3EZR - chain A; structure by X-ray diffraction, 1.90 A resolution.

# Chain A
Protein: Cell division protein kinase 2
Source organism: Homo sapiens
Notes: EC 2.7.11.22
UniProt: P24941 (CDK2_HUMAN); residue numbers follow UniProt; this construct covers 1-298
Chain sequence (300 residues; row label = number of the first residue in the row; numbers below 1 keep their minus sign (Gly-1 is residue -1)):
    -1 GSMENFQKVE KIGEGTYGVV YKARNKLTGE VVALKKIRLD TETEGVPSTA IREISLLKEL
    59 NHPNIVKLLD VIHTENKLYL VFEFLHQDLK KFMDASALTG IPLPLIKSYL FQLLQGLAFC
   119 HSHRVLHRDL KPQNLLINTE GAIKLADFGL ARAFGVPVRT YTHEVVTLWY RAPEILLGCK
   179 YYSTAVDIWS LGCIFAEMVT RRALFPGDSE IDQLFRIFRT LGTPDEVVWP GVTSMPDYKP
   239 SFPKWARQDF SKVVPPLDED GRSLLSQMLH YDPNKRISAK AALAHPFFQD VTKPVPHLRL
Disordered / not traced: -1 to 0, 37-43, 147-164
Construct notes: expression tag (-1 to 0)
Residues lining bound ligands:
  - EZR (3-methoxy-4-{3-[4-(4-methylpiperazin-1-yl)-1H-benzimidazol-2-yl]-1H-indazol-6-yl}aniline), molecule 1: Ile10, Ala31, Lys33, Val64, Phe80, Glu81, Phe82, Leu83, His84, Gln85, Asp86, Lys89, Gln131, Leu134, Ala144, Asp145, Phe146
  - EZR, molecule 2: Leu25, Thr26, Gly27, Glu28
UniProt features mapped onto this chain:
  - active site: Asp127 (Proton acceptor)
  - binding site (ATP): Ile10 to Val18, Lys33, Glu81 to Leu83, Asp86, Lys129 to Asn132, Asp145
  - binding site (Mg(2+)): Asn132, Asp145
  - site (CDK7 binding): Lys9, Lys88, Lys89, Leu166
  - modified residue: Met1 (N-acetylmethionine), Lys6 (N6-acetyllysine), Thr14 (Phosphothreonine), Tyr15 (Phosphotyrosine), Tyr19 (Phosphotyrosine), Thr160 (Phosphothreonine)

# Summary
Ligands of chain A: compound EZR. Curated annotation (UniProt) lists active-site residue Asp127, 19
ATP-binding residues and Mg2+-binding residues Asn132 and Asp145.
Chain A is Cell division protein kinase 2 (Homo sapiens); the structure, CDK-2 with indazole inhibitor 17
bound at its active site, was determined by X-ray diffraction, deposited together with 3EZV and 3F5X.
